1XCT - chains A and B of the 4 polymer chains in the assembly; structure by X-ray diffraction, 3.05 A resolution.

# Chain A
Protein: Monoclonal antibody 19D9D6 Light chain
Source organism: Mus musculus
Notes: antibody fragment or engineered binder
Sequence (220 residues; each row starts with the number of its first residue):
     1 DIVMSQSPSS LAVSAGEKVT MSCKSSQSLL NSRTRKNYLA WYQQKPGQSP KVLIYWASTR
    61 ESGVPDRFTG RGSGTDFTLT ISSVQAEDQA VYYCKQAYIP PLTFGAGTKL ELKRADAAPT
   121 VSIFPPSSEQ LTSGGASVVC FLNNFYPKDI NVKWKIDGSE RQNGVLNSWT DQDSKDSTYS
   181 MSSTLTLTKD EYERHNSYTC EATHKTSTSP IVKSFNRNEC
Cystine bridges: Cys23-Cys94, Cys140-Cys200

# Chain B
Protein: Monoclonal antibody 19D9D6 Heavy chain
Source organism: Mus musculus
Notes: antibody fragment or engineered binder
Sequence (218 residues; row label = number of the first residue in the row):
     1 QIQLVQSGPE LKKPGETVKI SCKASGYTFT DFSMHWVNQA PGKGLNWMGW VNTETGEPTY
    61 ADDFKGRFAF SLETSASTAY LQINSLKNED TATYFCARFL LRQYFDVWGA GTTVTVSSAK
   121 TTPPSVYPLA PGSAAQTNSM VTLGCLVKGY FPEPVTVTWN SGSLSSGVHT FPAVLQSDLY
   181 TLSSSVTVPS STWPSETVTC NVAHPASSTK VDKKIVPR
Cystine bridges: Cys22-Cys96, Cys145-Cys200

# Interface between chain A and chain B
Residue-residue contacts - 65 pairs, chain A then chain B:
  Tyr38(A) - Gln103(B)
  Tyr42(A) - Tyr104(B)
  Tyr42(A) - Phe105(B)  hydrogen bond (side chain-backbone)
  Tyr42(A) - Trp108(B)  hydrophobic
  Gln44(A) - Gln39(B)  hydrogen bond
  Gln44(A) - Leu45(B)
  Gln44(A) - Phe95(B)
  Ser49(A) - Phe95(B)
  Ser49(A) - Trp108(B)
  Ser49(A) - Gly109(B)
  Pro50(A) - Phe95(B)
  Pro50(A) - Trp108(B)  hydrogen bond (backbone-side chain)
  Val52(A) - Tyr104(B)  hydrophobic
  Val52(A) - Phe105(B)
  Val52(A) - Asp106(B)
  Tyr55(A) - Arg102(B)
  Tyr55(A) - Tyr104(B)  hydrophobic
  Trp56(A) - Arg102(B)
  Glu61(A) - Tyr104(B)  hydrogen bond
  Tyr93(A) - Gln39(B)
  Tyr93(A) - Gly44(B)
  Tyr93(A) - Leu45(B)  hydrophobic
  Lys95(A) - Gln103(B)
  Lys95(A) - Phe105(B)
  Ala97(A) - Gln103(B)
  Pro101(A) - Trp47(B)  hydrophobic
  Leu102(A) - Trp47(B)
  Leu102(A) - Phe105(B)  hydrophobic
  Phe104(A) - Leu45(B)
  Phe104(A) - Trp47(B)
  Ser122(A) - Thr142(B)
  Phe124(A) - Leu129(B)
  Phe124(A) - Ala130(B)
  Phe124(A) - Pro131(B)
  Phe124(A) - Thr142(B)
  Pro125(A) - Arg218(B)  hydrogen bond (backbone-side chain)
  Pro126(A) - Arg218(B)  hydrogen bond (backbone-side chain)
  Ser127(A) - Tyr127(B)
  Ser127(A) - Pro128(B)
  Glu129(A) - Pro128(B)
  Glu129(A) - Lys213(B)
  Gln130(A) - Tyr127(B)
  Ser137(A) - Lys148(B)
  Val139(A) - Leu129(B)  hydrophobic
  Val139(A) - Leu146(B)  hydrophobic
  Phe141(A) - Phe171(B)  hydrophobic
  Phe141(A) - Ser183(B)
  Phe141(A) - Ser185(B)
  Asn143(A) - His169(B)
  Asn143(A) - Phe171(B)
  Asn143(A) - Ser185(B)
  Asn144(A) - His169(B)
  Leu166(A) - Gln176(B)
  Asn167(A) - Val174(B)
  Ser168(A) - Phe171(B)
  Ser168(A) - Pro172(B)  hydrogen bond (side chain-backbone)
  Trp169(A) - Pro172(B)
  Thr170(A) - Phe171(B)
  Ser180(A) - His169(B)  hydrogen bond
  Ser180(A) - Phe171(B)
  Met181(A) - Phe171(B)
  Ser182(A) - Phe171(B)
  Ser182(A) - Ser183(B)  hydrogen bond
  Thr186(A) - Lys148(B)
  Cys220(A) - Ser133(B)
Other interface residues (no listed pair), chain A (42 interface residues in all): Ala40, Gln48, Asp173, Thr184, Glu219
Other interface residues (no listed pair), chain B (40 interface residues in all): His35, Lys43, Asn46, Ala61, Phe99, Gly132, Leu143, Gly144, Thr170, Ser184

# Overview
Chain A and chain B form an interface of 42 and 40 residues respectively, with 9 hydrogen bonds. Polar pairs
include Tyr42(A)-Phe105(B), Gln44(A)-Gln39(B) and Pro50(A)-Trp108(B).
Here chain A is Monoclonal antibody 19D9D6 Light chain and chain B is Monoclonal antibody 19D9D6 Heavy chain,
both from Mus musculus. Entry 1XCT (Complex HCV core-Fab 19D9D6-Protein L mutant (D55A, L57H, Y64W) in space
group P21212) was determined by X-ray diffraction, deposited together with 1XCQ and 1XF5.
